PDB entry 7JYI | electron microscopy, 3.40 A resolution | chains C and D of the 4 polymer chains in the assembly

[Chain C]
Molecule: E Glycoprotein
Source organism: Zika virus
UniProt: A0A140D2T1 (A0A140D2T1_ZIKV); residues 1-501 here correspond to UniProt positions 291-791 (UniProt number = residue number + 290)
Amino-acid sequence (501 residues; numbered 1 to 501; the number before each row is that of its first residue):
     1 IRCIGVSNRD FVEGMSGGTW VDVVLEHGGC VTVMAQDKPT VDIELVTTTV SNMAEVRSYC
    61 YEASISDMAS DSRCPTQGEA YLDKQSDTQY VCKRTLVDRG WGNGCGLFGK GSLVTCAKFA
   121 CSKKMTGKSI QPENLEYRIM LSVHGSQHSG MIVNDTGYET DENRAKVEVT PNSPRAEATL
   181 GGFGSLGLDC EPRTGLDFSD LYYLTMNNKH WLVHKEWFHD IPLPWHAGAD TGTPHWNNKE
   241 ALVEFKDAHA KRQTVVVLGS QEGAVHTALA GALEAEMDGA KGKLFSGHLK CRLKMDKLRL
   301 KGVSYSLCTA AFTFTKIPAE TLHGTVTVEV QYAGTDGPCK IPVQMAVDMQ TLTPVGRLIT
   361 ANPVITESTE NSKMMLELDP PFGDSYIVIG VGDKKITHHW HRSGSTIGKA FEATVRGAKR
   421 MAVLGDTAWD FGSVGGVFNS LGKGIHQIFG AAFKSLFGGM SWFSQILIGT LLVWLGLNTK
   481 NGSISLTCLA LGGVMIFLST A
Construct notes: conflict Ala120 (Thr410 in A0A140D2T1), Ile317 (Val607 in A0A140D2T1)
Cystine bridges: Cys3-Cys30, Cys60-Cys121
From the paper describing this entry:
  - conformationally variable residues (side-chain flip): Trp474
  - mutagenesis - H446A, F449A, F453A, W474A, W474H, W474R, F497A: abolished growth
  - mutagenesis - W474F, W474Y: unchanged growth

[Chain D]
Molecule: M protein
Source organism: Zika virus
UniProt: C8XPB1 (C8XPB1_ZIKV); residues 1-75 here correspond to UniProt positions 216-290 (UniProt number = residue number + 215)
Amino-acid sequence (75 residues; row label = number of the first residue in the row):
     1 AVTLPSHSTR KLQTRSQTWL ESREYTKHLI KVENWIFRNP GFTLVAVAIA WLLGSSTSQK
    61 VIYLVMILLI APAYS
From the paper describing this entry:
  - mutagenesis - T57A, S58A: unchanged growth

[Interface between chain C and chain D]
Contacting residue pairs - 56 pairs, chain C then chain D:
  Asn8(C) - Arg15(D)
  Glu26(C) - Arg15(D)  salt bridge
  His27(C) - Arg15(D)
  Leu196(C) - Thr14(D)
  Leu201(C) - Leu12(D)  hydrophobic
  Trp211(C) - Trp19(D)
  Leu212(C) - Leu12(D)
  Val213(C) - His7(D)
  His214(C) - His7(D)  hydrogen bond (backbone-side chain)
  His214(C) - Arg10(D)
  Glu216(C) - Arg10(D)  salt bridge
  Trp217(C) - Pro5(D)  hydrogen bond (side chain-backbone)
  Trp217(C) - Ser6(D)
  Trp217(C) - His7(D)
  Asp220(C) - Pro5(D)
  Ile221(C) - Leu4(D)  hydrophobic
  Pro222(C) - Ala1(D)
  Pro222(C) - Thr3(D)
  Pro222(C) - Pro5(D)
  Leu223(C) - Ala1(D)  hydrophobic
  Ala241(C) - Ala1(D)  hydrogen bond (backbone-backbone)
  Gln261(C) - Ala1(D)
  His266(C) - Trp19(D)  hydrogen bond (backbone-side chain)
  His266(C) - Leu20(D)
  Ala268(C) - Pro5(D)
  Ala268(C) - Ser6(D)
  Ala268(C) - His7(D)  hydrogen bond (backbone-backbone)
  Leu269(C) - His7(D)
  Leu269(C) - Ser8(D)
  Leu269(C) - Trp19(D)
  Ala270(C) - Trp19(D)
  Ala270(C) - Leu20(D)
  Ala270(C) - Glu24(D)
  Gly271(C) - His7(D)
  Gly271(C) - Leu12(D)
  Gly271(C) - Thr18(D)
  Ala272(C) - His7(D)
  Ala272(C) - Thr18(D)
  Ala272(C) - Trp19(D)  hydrogen bond (backbone-backbone)
  Leu273(C) - Leu12(D)  hydrophobic
  Leu273(C) - Thr14(D)
  Glu274(C) - Trp19(D)
  Ser286(C) - Ser16(D)
  Arg420(C) - Arg15(D)
  Ala422(C) - Gln13(D)
  Val423(C) - Thr14(D)
  Gly458(C) - Arg10(D)
  Gly459(C) - Thr9(D)
  Ser461(C) - Ser8(D)
  Trp462(C) - Tyr25(D)
  Phe463(C) - Leu29(D)  hydrophobic
  Leu467(C) - Leu69(D)  hydrophobic
  Leu471(C) - Ile62(D)  hydrophobic
  Trp474(C) - Ser58(D)
  Ala501(C) - Glu21(D)
  Ala501(C) - Tyr25(D)
Also at the interface, not in a pair above, chain C (47 interface residues in all): Leu242, Ala264, Val265, Thr267, Phe285, Gly287, Lys419, Met460, Leu498
Also at the interface, not in a pair above, chain D (26 interface residues in all): Lys11, His28

[Summary]
Chain C and chain D form an interface of 47 and 26 residues respectively; the contacts include 6 hydrogen
bonds and 2 salt bridges. Among the polar pairs are Glu26(C)-Arg15(D), Glu216(C)-Arg10(D) and
His214(C)-His7(D). From the paper: H446A, F449A and F453A of chain C, among others, abolish growth;
conformational variability at Trp474(C); 11 substitutions were tested in all.
Chain C is E Glycoprotein and chain D is M protein, both from Zika virus; the structure, Subparticle Map of
ZIKV MR-766, was determined by electron microscopy.
